Entry 7F04 (electron microscopy, 2.86 A resolution); this record covers chains C and D of the 6 polymer chains in the assembly.

Chain C:
Name: Heme exporter protein C
Source organism: Escherichia coli BL21(DE3)
UniProt: P0ABM1 (CCMC_ECOLI); residues 1-245 here = UniProt positions 1-245
Chain sequence (245 residues; row label = number of the first residue in the row):
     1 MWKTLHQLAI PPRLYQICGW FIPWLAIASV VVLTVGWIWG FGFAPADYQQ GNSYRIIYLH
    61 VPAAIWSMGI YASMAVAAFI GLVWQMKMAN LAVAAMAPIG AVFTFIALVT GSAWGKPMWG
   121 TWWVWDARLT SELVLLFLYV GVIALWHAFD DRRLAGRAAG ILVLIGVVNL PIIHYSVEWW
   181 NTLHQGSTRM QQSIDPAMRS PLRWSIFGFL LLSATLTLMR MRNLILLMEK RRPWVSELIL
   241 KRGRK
Disordered / not traced: 1-6, 238-245
Bound ions: heme Fe near His-60 (its only coordinating residue here)
Residues lining bound ligands:
  - 1,2-Distearoyl-sn-glycerophosphoethanolamine (3PE): Pro-98, Ala-101, Val-102, Phe-105, Ile-143, Trp-146, His-147, Arg-220
  - heme (HEM): Gln-50, His-60, Val-61, Ala-64, Ala-107, Leu-108, Gly-111, Ser-112, Trp-114, Gly-115, Met-118, Trp-119, Arg-128, Leu-129, Glu-132, Ile-194
Reported in the primary citation:
  - conformationally variable residues (order/disorder transition): Trp-180 to Arg-199
  - heme coordination: His-60
  - binding site for heme: His-60, Trp-114, Trp-119, Arg-128, Leu-129

Chain D:
Name: Heme exporter protein D
Source organism: Escherichia coli BL21(DE3)
UniProt: P0ABM5 (CCMD_ECOLI); residues 1-69 here = UniProt positions 1-69
Chain sequence (69 residues; row label = number of the first residue in the row):
     1 MTPAFASWNE FFAMGGYAFF VWLAVVMTVI PLVVLVVHSV MQHRAILRGV AQQRAREARL
    61 RAAQQQEAA
Disordered / not traced: 56-69
Residues lining bound ligands: 1,2-Distearoyl-sn-glycerophosphoethanolamine (3PE): Met-27, Ile-30, Pro-31, Val-34, Leu-35, His-38, Gln-42

How chain C and chain D interact:
Pairs across the interface (51):
  Tyr-15(C) / His-43(D)  hydrogen bond
  Phe-41(C) / Phe-12(D)
  Phe-41(C) / Val-21(D)  hydrophobic
  Phe-41(C) / Val-25(D)  hydrophobic
  Gly-42(C) / Pro-3(D)
  Gly-42(C) / Ala-4(D)  hydrogen bond (backbone-backbone)
  Gly-42(C) / Phe-5(D)
  Gly-42(C) / Phe-12(D)
  Phe-43(C) / Met-1(D)
  Phe-43(C) / Thr-2(D)
  Phe-43(C) / Pro-3(D)
  Phe-43(C) / Ala-4(D)
  Ala-44(C) / Ala-4(D)
  Gln-50(C) / Tyr-17(D)
  Asn-52(C) / Phe-5(D)
  Asn-52(C) / Gly-15(D)
  Asn-52(C) / Val-21(D)
  Ser-53(C) / Tyr-17(D)
  Arg-55(C) / Ala-4(D)
  Arg-55(C) / Phe-5(D)
  Leu-59(C) / Ala-24(D)
  Leu-59(C) / Val-25(D)  hydrophobic
  Leu-59(C) / Thr-28(D)
  Ile-99(C) / Leu-35(D)  hydrophobic
  Val-102(C) / Pro-31(D)  hydrophobic
  Val-102(C) / Leu-35(D)  hydrophobic
  Phe-103(C) / Leu-32(D)  hydrophobic
  Ile-106(C) / Thr-28(D)
  Ile-106(C) / Leu-32(D)  hydrophobic
  Val-109(C) / Met-27(D)  hydrophobic
  Thr-110(C) / Ala-24(D)
  Ala-113(C) / Phe-20(D)
  Lys-116(C) / Phe-20(D)
  Pro-117(C) / Phe-20(D)  hydrophobic
  Trp-122(C) / Phe-19(D)  hydrophobic
  Trp-122(C) / Phe-20(D)  hydrophobic
  Trp-122(C) / Leu-23(D)  hydrophobic
  Leu-212(C) / Leu-32(D)  hydrophobic
  Leu-216(C) / Leu-35(D)  hydrophobic
  Leu-216(C) / Val-36(D)  hydrophobic
  Met-219(C) / Ser-39(D)
  Arg-220(C) / Ser-39(D)
  Arg-222(C) / His-43(D)
  Asn-223(C) / Ser-39(D)  hydrogen bond (side chain-backbone)
  Asn-223(C) / Gln-42(D)
  Asn-223(C) / His-43(D)
  Asn-223(C) / Ile-46(D)
  Leu-226(C) / His-43(D)
  Leu-226(C) / Ile-46(D)  hydrophobic
  Leu-227(C) / Ile-46(D)  hydrophobic
  Val-235(C) / Val-50(D)
Other interface residues (no listed pair), chain C (33 interface residues in all): Gly-51, Ile-56, Pro-98, Phe-105
Other interface residues (no listed pair), chain D (27 interface residues in all): Val-40, Leu-47

Overview:
Chain C and chain D form an interface of 33 and 27 residues respectively; the contacts include 3 hydrogen
bonds. Polar contacts include Tyr-15(C)/His-43(D), Asn-223(C)/Ser-39(D) and Gly-42(C)/Ala-4(D).
1,2-Distearoyl-sn-glycerophosphoethanolamine is bound between chain C and chain D. The paper reports a binding
site for heme at His-60(C), Trp-114(C) and Trp-119(C) among others; heme coordination by His-60(C).
Chain C is Heme exporter protein C and chain D is Heme exporter protein D, both from Escherichia coli
BL21(DE3); the structure, Cytochrome c-type biogenesis protein CcmABCD from E. coli in complex with Heme and
ATP, was determined by electron microscopy (same publication as 7F02, 7F03, 7VFJ and 7VFP).
